PDB entry 5A8R | X-ray diffraction, 2.15 A resolution | chains E and F of the 6 polymer chains in the assembly

== Chain E ==
Molecule: Methyl-coenzyme M reductase II subunit gamma
From: Methanothermobacter marburgensis
Notes: EC 2.8.4.1
UniProtKB: D9PXZ6 (D9PXZ6_METTM); residues 1-443 here = UniProt positions 1-443
Sequence (443 residues; row label = number of the first residue in the row):
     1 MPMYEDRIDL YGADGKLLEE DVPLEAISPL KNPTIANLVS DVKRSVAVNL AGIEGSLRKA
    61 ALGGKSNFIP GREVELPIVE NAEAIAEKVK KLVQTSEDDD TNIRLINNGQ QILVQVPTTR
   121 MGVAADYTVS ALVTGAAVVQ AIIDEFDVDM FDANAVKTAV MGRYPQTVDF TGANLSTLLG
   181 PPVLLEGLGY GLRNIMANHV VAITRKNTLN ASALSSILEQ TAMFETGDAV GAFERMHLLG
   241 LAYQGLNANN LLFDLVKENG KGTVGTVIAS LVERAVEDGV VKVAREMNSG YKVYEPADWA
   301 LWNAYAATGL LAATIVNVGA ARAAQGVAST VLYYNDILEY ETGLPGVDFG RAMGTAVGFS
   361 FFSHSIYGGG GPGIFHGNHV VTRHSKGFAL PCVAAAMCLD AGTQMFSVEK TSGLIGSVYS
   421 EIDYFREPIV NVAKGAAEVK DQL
Unresolved in the structure: 1
Small-molecule neighbours:
  - 1-thioethanesulfonic acid (COM): F361, S365, Y367
  - factor 430 (F43): S365, I366, Y367
  - Coenzyme B (TP7): F361, F362, Y367, G368, G369, H379, V380, V381
UniProt features mapped onto this chain:
  - binding site (coenzyme M): Y367
  - binding site (coenzyme B): G369

== Chain F ==
Molecule: Methyl-coenzyme M reductase II, subunit beta
From: Methanothermobacter marburgensis
Notes: EC 2.8.4.1
UniProtKB: P58816 (MCRZ_METTM); residue numbers follow UniProt; this construct covers 1-265
Sequence (265 residues; row label = number of the first residue in the row):
     1 MSYKAQYTPG ETQIAENRRK HMDPDYEFRK LREVSDEDLV KVLGHRNPGE SYKSVHPPLD
    61 EMDFEEDIVR DMVEPIQGAK EGVRVRYIQF ADSMYNAPAQ PYDRARTYMW RYRGVDTGTL
   121 SGRQVIEMRE LDLEGVSKEL VETELFDPAT TGIRGATVHG HSLRLDENGL MFDALQRYVF
   181 DEEKGHVVYV KDQVGRPLDE PVDMGQPLGE DELKKITTIY RKDNIAMRDD KEAIEVVENI
   241 HTGRTLGGFG MDVFKDDLRK RLGDD
Unresolved in the structure: 1-2, 264-265
Bound ions: K+: D25 (shared with 3 residues of chain J)
Small-molecule neighbours: factor 430 (F43): L120, S121, G122, R123, A156, T157, V158, H159, G160, H161, S162
UniProt features mapped onto this chain:
  - binding site (coenzyme M): R123

== Chain E / chain F interface ==
Contacting residue pairs - 131 pairs, chain E then chain F:
  M3(E) with K260(F); R261(F)
  Y4(E) with D257(F); K260(F); R261(F)
  E5(E) with K260(F), salt bridge
  A13(E) with V69(F)
  K206(E) with D67(F)
  N207(E) with E66(F), hydrogen bond (side chain-backbone); D67(F)
  T208(E) with D67(F), hydrogen bond
  L209(E) with V69(F), hydrophobic
  G231(E) with R261(F)
  A232(E) with F254(F); D257(F); L258(F)
  F233(E) with F249(F); G250(F); F254(F), hydrophobic
  E234(E) with R261(F), salt bridge
  R235(E) with D257(F), salt bridge
  M236(E) with F254(F), hydrophobic
  F253(E) with I68(F), hydrophobic; V69(F), hydrophobic; M72(F), hydrophobic
  V256(E) with V73(F), hydrophobic
  K257(E) with M72(F)
  G260(E) with M72(F); V73(F); E74(F), hydrogen bond (backbone-backbone); R113(F), hydrogen bond (backbone-side chain)
  K261(E) with E74(F), salt bridge; R113(F), hydrogen bond (backbone-side chain)
  G262(E) with R113(F), hydrogen bond (backbone-side chain)
  T263(E) with M109(F); W110(F), hydrogen bond (side chain-backbone); R111(F); Y112(F); R113(F)
  V264(E) with M109(F), hydrogen bond (backbone-backbone)
  G265(E) with M109(F), hydrogen bond (backbone-backbone); W110(F)
  A269(E) with Y3(F)
  V272(E) with Y3(F)
  E273(E) with Y3(F)
  R285(E) with E235(F), salt bridge; N239(F), hydrogen bond
  M287(E) with E232(F); E235(F)
  N288(E) with E11(F), hydrogen bond; E232(F), hydrogen bond (backbone-side chain)
  S289(E) with G10(F); E232(F), hydrogen bond
  Y291(E) with Q6(F); T8(F); P9(F); E232(F); V236(F), hydrophobic
  K292(E) with Q6(F), hydrogen bond (backbone-side chain)
  V293(E) with V236(F), hydrophobic; N239(F)
  Y294(E) with Y3(F)
  W299(E) with G243(F); V253(F), hydrophobic; F254(F), hydrophobic
  A300(E) with F254(F); D257(F)
  I315(E) with V69(F), hydrophobic; V73(F)
  V316(E) with V73(F)
  N317(E) with M109(F); G114(F), hydrogen bond (side chain-backbone); V115(F), hydrogen bond (side chain-backbone)
  G319(E) with V73(F)
  A320(E) with V73(F); E74(F); P75(F); I76(F), hydrogen bond (backbone-backbone); A79(F); R113(F); G114(F)
  A321(E) with A79(F); G114(F); R129(F), hydrogen bond (backbone-side chain)
  R322(E) with L59(F); F64(F); R70(F); R129(F), hydrogen bond (backbone-side chain)
  Q325(E) with V85(F); D116(F), hydrogen bond; E127(F), hydrogen bond
  G326(E) with D116(F)
  S329(E) with M109(F); D116(F); T117(F), hydrogen bond (side chain-backbone)
  Y333(E) with Y102(F); A105(F); M109(F), hydrophobic; T117(F); T119(F), hydrogen bond
  D336(E) with R106(F), salt bridge
  I337(E) with M109(F), hydrophobic; W110(F)
  E339(E) with I240(F); R244(F), salt bridge
  Y340(E) with Y7(F); T8(F); P9(F); R106(F); V237(F); I240(F), hydrophobic
  E341(E) with Y3(F), hydrogen bond; A5(F); Q6(F), hydrogen bond (side chain-backbone); Y7(F), hydrogen bond (side chain-backbone)
  G343(E) with N239(F), hydrogen bond (backbone-side chain); I240(F)
  F349(E) with R244(F); G247(F); F254(F), hydrophobic
  M353(E) with R244(F)
  H364(E) with D116(F), salt bridge; E127(F), salt bridge
  L399(E) with R70(F)
  A401(E) with H56(F); L59(F), hydrophobic; M62(F)
  G402(E) with V55(F); H56(F)
  T403(E) with H56(F); R129(F)
Other interface residues (no listed pair), chain E (71 interface residues in all): D14, L30, T266, G290, A323, T330, T342, L344, P345, G350, R351
Other interface residues (no listed pair), chain F (62 interface residues in all): R19, M22, L246, G248, M251

== Overview ==
The interface between chain E and chain F involves 71 residues on one side and 62 on the other, with 27
hydrogen bonds and 9 salt bridges. Polar pairs include E5(E)-K260(F), E234(E)-R261(F) and R235(E)-D257(F).
Factor 430 is bound between chain E and chain F.
Here chain E is Methyl-coenzyme M reductase II subunit gamma and chain F is Methyl-coenzyme M reductase II,
subunit beta, both from Methanothermobacter marburgensis. Entry 5A8R (Methyl-coenzyme M reductase II from
methanothermobacter marburgensis at 2.15 A resolution) was determined by X-ray diffraction (same publication
as 5A8K, 5A8W and 5A0Y).
